PDB entry 5JMN | X-ray diffraction, 2.50 A resolution | chains A and E of the 5 polymer chains in the assembly

# Chain A
Molecule: Multidrug efflux pump subunit AcrB
Organism: Escherichia coli (strain K12)
UniProtKB: P31224 (ACRB_ECOLI); residue numbers follow UniProt; this construct covers 1-1049
Sequence (1057 residues; each row starts with the number of its first residue):
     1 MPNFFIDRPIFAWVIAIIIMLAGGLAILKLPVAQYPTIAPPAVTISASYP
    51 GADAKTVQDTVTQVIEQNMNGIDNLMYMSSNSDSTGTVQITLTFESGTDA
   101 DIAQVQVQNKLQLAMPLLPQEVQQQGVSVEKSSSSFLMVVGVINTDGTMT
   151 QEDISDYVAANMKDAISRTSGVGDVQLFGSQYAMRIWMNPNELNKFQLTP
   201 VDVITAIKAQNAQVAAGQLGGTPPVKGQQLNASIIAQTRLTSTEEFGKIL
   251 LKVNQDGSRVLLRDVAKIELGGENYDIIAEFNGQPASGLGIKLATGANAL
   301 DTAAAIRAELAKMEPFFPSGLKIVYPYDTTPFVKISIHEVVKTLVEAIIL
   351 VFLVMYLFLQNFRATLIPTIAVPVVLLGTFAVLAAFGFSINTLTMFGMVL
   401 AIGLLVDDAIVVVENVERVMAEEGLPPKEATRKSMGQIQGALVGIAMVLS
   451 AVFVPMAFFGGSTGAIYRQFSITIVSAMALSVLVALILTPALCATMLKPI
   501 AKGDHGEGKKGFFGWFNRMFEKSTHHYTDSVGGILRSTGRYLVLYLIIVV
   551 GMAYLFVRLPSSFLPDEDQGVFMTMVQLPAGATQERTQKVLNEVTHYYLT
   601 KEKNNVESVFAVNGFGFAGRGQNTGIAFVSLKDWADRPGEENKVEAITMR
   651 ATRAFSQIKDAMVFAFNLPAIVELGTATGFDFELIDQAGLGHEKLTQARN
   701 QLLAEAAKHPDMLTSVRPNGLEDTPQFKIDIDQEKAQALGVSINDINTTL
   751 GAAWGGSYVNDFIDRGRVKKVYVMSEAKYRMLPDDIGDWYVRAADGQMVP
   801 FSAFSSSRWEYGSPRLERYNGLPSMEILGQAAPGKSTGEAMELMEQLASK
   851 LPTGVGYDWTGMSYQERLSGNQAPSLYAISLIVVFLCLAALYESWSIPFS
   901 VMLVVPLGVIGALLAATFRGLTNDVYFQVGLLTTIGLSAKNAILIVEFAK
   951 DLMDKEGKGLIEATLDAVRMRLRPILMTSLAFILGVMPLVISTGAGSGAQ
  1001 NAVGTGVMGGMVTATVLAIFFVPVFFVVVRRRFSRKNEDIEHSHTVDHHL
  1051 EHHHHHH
Unresolved in the structure: 1035-1057
Differences from the reference sequence: expression tag (1050-1057)
Residues lining bound ligands:
  - ETE (2-{2-[2-2-(methoxy-ethoxy)-ethoxy]-ethoxy}-ethanol), molecule 1: A384, A385, F386, G387
  - ETE, molecule 2: G957, G959, L960, I961, R1031
  - fusidic acid (FUA): G24, I27, L28, K334, I337, H338, V341, K342
Swiss-Prot annotation at these positions:
  - mutagenesis: H526 (H526Y: Partially restores chloramphenicol resistance to an AcrZ G30R mutant)
Reported in the primary citation:
  - binding site for fusidic acid: I27, K334, I337, H338, V341
  - binding site for dodecyl-beta-D-maltoside: L28, N298, D301, K334
  - mutagenesis - I337A, H338A, H338R, V341A, D407N: unchanged expression
  - mutagenesis - D407N: decreased growth
  - mutagenesis - H338A, H338R, V341A: unchanged growth in response to fusidic acid
  - mutagenesis - I337A: decreased growth in response to all four beta-lactam substrates
  - mutagenesis - I337A: unchanged growth in response to erythromycin
  - mutagenesis - V341A: decreased growth in response to chloramphenicol
  - mutagenesis - I337A: unchanged growth in response to other tested substrates
  - mutagenesis - V341A: decreased growth in response to oxacillin, cloxacillin, or piperacillin

# Chain E
Molecule: DARPin
Organism: synthetic construct
Notes: antibody fragment or engineered binder
Sequence (169 residues; numbered 1 to 169; the number before each row is that of its first residue):
     1 MRGSHHHHHHGSDLGKKLLEAARAGRDDEVRILMANGADVNAADVVGWTP
    51 LHLAAYWGHLEIVEVLLKNGADVNAYDTLGSTPLHLAAHFGHLEIVEVLL
   101 KNGADVNAKDDNGITPLHLAANRGHLEIVEVLLKYGADVNAQDKFGKTAF
   151 DISINNGNEDLAEILQKLN
Unresolved in the structure: 1-12, 167-169

# How chain A and chain E interact
Contacting residue pairs (29; chain A residue first):
  D660(A) with K16(E), salt bridge
  E722(A) with R23(E)
  D723(A) with R23(E), hydrogen bond (backbone-side chain); W57(E)
  P725(A) with V46(E), hydrophobic
  F727(A) with L79(E), hydrophobic
  D732(A) with F145(E)
  E734(A) with K147(E), salt bridge
  K735(A) with F145(E)
  S802(A) with K144(E), hydrogen bond (backbone-side chain)
  A803(A) with F145(E)
  F804(A) with F145(E)
  S805(A) with K144(E), hydrogen bond (backbone-side chain); F145(E)
  S806(A) with N112(E)
  S807(A) with N112(E), hydrogen bond (backbone-side chain)
  R808(A) with L79(E); H89(E)
  W809(A) with V46(E), hydrophobic; W48(E); D77(E); T78(E), hydrogen bond; L79(E)
  E810(A) with Y56(E)
  Y811(A) with R23(E); W48(E), hydrophobic; L53(E); Y56(E), hydrogen bond (backbone-side chain); W57(E), hydrophobic
Interface residues without a listed pair, chain E (17 interface residues in all): D44, I114

# Overview
18 residues of chain A and 17 residues of chain E are in contact, with 6 hydrogen bonds and 2 salt bridges.
Among the polar pairs are D660(A)-K16(E), E734(A)-K147(E) and D723(A)-R23(E). The paper reports a binding site
for fusidic acid at I27(A), K334(A) and I337(A) among others; D407N of chain A reduces growth; 5 substitutions
were tested in all.
Chain A is Multidrug efflux pump subunit AcrB (Escherichia coli (strain K12)) and chain E is DARPin (synthetic
construct); the structure, Fusidic acid bound AcrB, was determined by X-ray diffraction.
